6VUV - chain A; structure by X-ray diffraction, 1.55 A resolution.

# Chain A
Name: Scabin
From: Streptomyces scabiei (strain 87.22)
Reference sequence: C9Z6T8 (C9Z6T8_STRSW); residue numbers follow UniProt; this construct covers 29-200
Sequence (195 residues; numbered 6 to 200; the number before each row is that of its first residue):
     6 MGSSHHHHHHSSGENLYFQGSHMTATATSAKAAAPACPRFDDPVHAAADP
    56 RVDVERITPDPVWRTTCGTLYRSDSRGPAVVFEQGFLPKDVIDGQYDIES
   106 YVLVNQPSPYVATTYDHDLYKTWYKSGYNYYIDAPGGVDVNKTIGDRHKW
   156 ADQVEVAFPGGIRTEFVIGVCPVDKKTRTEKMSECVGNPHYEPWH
Unresolved in the structure: 6-35
Differences from the reference sequence: expression tag (6-28); engineered mutation A117 (Ser in C9Z6T8)
Disulfides: C42-C72, C176-C190
From the paper describing this entry:
  - mutagenesis - N110A (66 +/- 12 uM): unchanged binding to NAD+ substrate
  - mutagenesis - N110A (82 +/- 5 uM): decreased binding to ds-DNA
  - mutagenesis - N110A: decreased catalytic activity on ss-DNA
  - catalytic residues: N110, W128
  - mutagenesis - W68A, R77A: decreased stability
  - mutagenesis - Q158A/E160A (313-fold): decreased catalytic activity on GH
  - mutagenesis - Q158A/E160A (930-fold): decreased catalytic activity on transferase
  - mutagenesis - L108G, Y129A, Y129E (21% of WT activity), K154A, W155A, R183A: decreased catalytic activity
  - mutagenesis - K130A: unchanged catalytic activity (GH activity)
  - mutagenesis - K130A: decreased catalytic activity (ADP-ribosyltransferase activity)
  - catalytic residues: Q158, E160 (proposed by the authors, not directly observed)

# In short
From the paper: catalytic residues N110, W128 and Q158 among others; L108G, Y129A and Y129E, among others,
reduce catalytic activity; 11 substitutions were tested in all.
Chain A is Scabin (Streptomyces scabiei (strain 87.22)); the structure, Scabin (S117A) toxin from Streptomyces
scabies, was determined by X-ray diffraction together with 6VV4, 6VVF and 6VPA from the same study.
